Entry 5BRN (X-ray diffraction, 2.30 A resolution); this record covers chains A and D of the 4 polymer chains in the assembly.

Chain A (and D):
Molecule: Hypoxanthine-guanine phosphoribosyltransferase
Source organism: Homo sapiens
Notes: EC 2.4.2.8; chain D of this document is another copy of the same molecule, construct and numbering; everything in this record applies to it too
Reference sequence: P00492 (HPRT_HUMAN); residues 0-217 here correspond to UniProt positions 1-218 (UniProt number = residue number + 1)
Chain sequence (218 residues; each row starts with the number of its first residue; numbering starts at 0):
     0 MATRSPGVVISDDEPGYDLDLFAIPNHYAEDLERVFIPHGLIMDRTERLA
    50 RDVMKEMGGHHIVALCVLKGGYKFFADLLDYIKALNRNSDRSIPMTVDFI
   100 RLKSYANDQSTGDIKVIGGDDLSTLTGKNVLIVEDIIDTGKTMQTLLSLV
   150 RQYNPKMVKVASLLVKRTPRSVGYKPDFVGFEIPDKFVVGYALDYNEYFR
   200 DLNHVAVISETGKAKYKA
Not modelled in the structure: 0-3, 102-120, 217 (chain D: 0-3, 102-118)
Differences from the reference sequence: engineered mutation A22 (Cys23 in P00492), A105 (Cys106 in P00492), A205 (Cys206 in P00492)
Curated features (UniProtKB/Swiss-Prot):
  - active site: D137 (Proton acceptor)
  - binding site (GMP): K68, E133 to T141, K165, K185 to V187, D193
  - binding site (Mg(2+)): D193
  - modified residue: A1 (N-acetylalanine), K102 (N6-acetyllysine), T141 (Phosphothreonine)
  - cross-link: K114 (Glycyl lysine isopeptide (Lys-Gly) (interchain with G-Cter in SUMO1))
Ion coordination: Mg2+: E133, D134
Residues lining bound ligands: 4X2 ((2-{[(2S)-1-hydroxy-3-(6-oxo-1,6-dihydro-9H-purin-9-yl)propan-2-yl]oxy}ethyl)phosphonic acid): D134, I135, I136, D137, T138, G139, K140, T141, K165, K185, F186, V187, L192, D193

Chain A / chain D interface:
Pairs across the interface (54; chain A residue first):
  A22(A) with R86(D)
  I23(A) with R86(D)
  P24(A) with N85(D); R86(D)
  N25(A) with N85(D); D89(D), hydrogen bond (side chain-backbone); S91(D), hydrogen bond (backbone-side chain)
  H26(A) with N85(D); S91(D), hydrogen bond; I92(D); P93(D)
  L67(A) with L67(D), hydrophobic; F98(D), hydrophobic
  K68(A) with V96(D), hydrogen bond (side chain-backbone); D97(D), salt bridge; F98(D); D119(D), salt bridge
  Y71(A) with F74(D), hydrophobic; L78(D); F98(D), hydrophobic
  K72(A) with D79(D), salt bridge; K82(D)
  D79(A) with K72(D), salt bridge
  K82(A) with R199(D); D200(D); L201(D); N202(D)
  N85(A) with P24(D); N25(D)
  R86(A) with A22(D); I23(D); P24(D); N202(D)
  S91(A) with H26(D), hydrogen bond
  I92(A) with H26(D)
  P93(A) with H26(D); D200(D)
  M94(A) with D200(D), hydrogen bond (backbone-side chain)
  T95(A) with E196(D)
  V96(A) with K68(D), hydrogen bond (backbone-side chain); E196(D); R199(D)
  D97(A) with K68(D), salt bridge
  F98(A) with L67(D), hydrophobic; K68(D); Y71(D), hydrophobic
  R100(A) with D119(D), salt bridge
  E196(A) with T95(D)
  Y197(A) with H60(D)
  R199(A) with V96(D)
  D200(A) with K82(D); P93(D); M94(D), hydrogen bond (side chain-backbone)
  N202(A) with R86(D)
Interface residues without a listed pair, chain A (34 interface residues in all): Y27, H60, F74, A75, L78, K127, L201
Interface residues without a listed pair, chain D (33 interface residues in all): A75, Y197

In short:
The interface between chain A and chain D involves 34 residues on one side and 33 on the other, with 8
hydrogen bonds and 6 salt bridges. Among the polar pairs are K68(A)-D97(D), K68(A)-D119(D) and K72(A)-D79(D).
Bound to chain A: compound 4X2.
Chain A and chain D are both Hypoxanthine-guanine phosphoribosyltransferase (Homo sapiens); the structure,
Human HGPRT in complex with (S)-HPEPHx, an acyclic nucleoside phosphonate, was determined by X-ray diffraction
together with 5BSK from the same study.
